Entry 8YPU (electron microscopy, 2.97 A resolution); this record covers chains C and D of the 4 polymer chains in the assembly.

Chain C (and D):
Molecule: SusC/RagA family TonB-linked outer membrane protein
Source organism: Bacteroides fragilis
Notes: chain D of this document is another copy of the same molecule, construct and numbering; everything in this record applies to it too
UniProt: A0A642HUG1 (A0A642HUG1_BACFG); residues 115-1101 here = UniProt positions 115-1101
Chain sequence (987 residues; each row starts with the number of its first residue):
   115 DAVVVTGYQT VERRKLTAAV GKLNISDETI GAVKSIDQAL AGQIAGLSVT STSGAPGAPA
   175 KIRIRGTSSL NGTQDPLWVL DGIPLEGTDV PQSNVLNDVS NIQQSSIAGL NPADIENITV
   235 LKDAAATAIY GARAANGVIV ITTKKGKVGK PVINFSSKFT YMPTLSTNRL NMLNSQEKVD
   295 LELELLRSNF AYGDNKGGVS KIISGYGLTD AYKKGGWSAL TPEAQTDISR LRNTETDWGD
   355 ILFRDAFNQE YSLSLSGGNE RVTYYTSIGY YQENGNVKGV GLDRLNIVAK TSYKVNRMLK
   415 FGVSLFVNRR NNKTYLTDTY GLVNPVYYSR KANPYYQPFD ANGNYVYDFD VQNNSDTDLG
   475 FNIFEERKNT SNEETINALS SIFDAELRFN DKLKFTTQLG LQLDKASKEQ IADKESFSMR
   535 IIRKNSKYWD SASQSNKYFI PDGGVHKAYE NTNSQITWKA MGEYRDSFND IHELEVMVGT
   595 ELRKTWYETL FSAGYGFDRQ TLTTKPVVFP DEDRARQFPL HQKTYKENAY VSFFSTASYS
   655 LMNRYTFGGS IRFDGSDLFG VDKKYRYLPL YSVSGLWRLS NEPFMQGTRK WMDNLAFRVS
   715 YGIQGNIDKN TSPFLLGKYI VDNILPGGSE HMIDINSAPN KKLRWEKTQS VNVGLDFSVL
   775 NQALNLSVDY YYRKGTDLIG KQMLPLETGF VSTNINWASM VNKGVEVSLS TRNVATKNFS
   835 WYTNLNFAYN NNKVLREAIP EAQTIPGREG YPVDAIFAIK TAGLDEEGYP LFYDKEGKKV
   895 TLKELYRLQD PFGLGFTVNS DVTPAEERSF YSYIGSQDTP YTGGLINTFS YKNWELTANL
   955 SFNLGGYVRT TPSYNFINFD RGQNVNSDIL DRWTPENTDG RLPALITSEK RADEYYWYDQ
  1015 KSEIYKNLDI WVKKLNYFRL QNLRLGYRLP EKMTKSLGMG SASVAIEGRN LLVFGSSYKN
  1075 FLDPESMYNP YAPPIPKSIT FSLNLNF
Construct notes: variant Leu778 (Ile in A0A642HUG1)

How chain C and chain D interact:
Residue-residue contacts (75; chain C residue first):
  Lys264(C) - Arg375(D)
  Pro265(C) - Arg375(D)
  Ile267(C) - Val409(D)  hydrophobic
  Leu367(C) - Phe415(D)  hydrophobic
  Leu369(C) - Tyr407(D)  hydrogen bond (backbone-side chain)
  Leu369(C) - Phe415(D)  hydrophobic
  Asn373(C) - Asn373(D)  hydrogen bond
  Asn373(C) - Tyr378(D)  hydrogen bond
  Arg375(C) - Lys264(D)
  Arg375(C) - Pro265(D)
  Val376(C) - Tyr378(D)  hydrophobic
  Tyr378(C) - Asn373(D)  hydrogen bond
  Tyr378(C) - Val376(D)  hydrophobic
  Tyr378(C) - Tyr378(D)  hydrophobic
  Tyr378(C) - Tyr407(D)  hydrophobic
  Tyr379(C) - Tyr407(D)
  Thr380(C) - Thr405(D)
  Thr380(C) - Tyr407(D)  hydrogen bond
  Thr380(C) - Val417(D)
  Ile382(C) - Phe415(D)  hydrophobic
  Ile382(C) - Val417(D)  hydrophobic
  Leu399(C) - Leu515(D)  hydrophobic
  Ile401(C) - Leu419(D)  hydrophobic
  Ile401(C) - Phe497(D)  hydrophobic
  Thr405(C) - Thr380(D)
  Tyr407(C) - Leu369(D)  hydrogen bond (side chain-backbone)
  Tyr407(C) - Tyr378(D)  hydrophobic
  Tyr407(C) - Tyr379(D)
  Tyr407(C) - Thr380(D)  hydrogen bond
  Val409(C) - Ile267(D)  hydrophobic
  Phe415(C) - Leu367(D)  hydrophobic
  Phe415(C) - Leu369(D)  hydrophobic
  Phe415(C) - Ile382(D)  hydrophobic
  Val417(C) - Thr380(D)
  Val417(C) - Ile382(D)  hydrophobic
  Leu419(C) - Ile401(D)  hydrophobic
  Val421(C) - Leu493(D)  hydrophobic
  Asn491(C) - Leu517(D)
  Leu493(C) - Val421(D)  hydrophobic
  Phe497(C) - Ile401(D)  hydrophobic
  Leu515(C) - Leu399(D)  hydrophobic
  Leu517(C) - Asn491(D)
  Lys519(C) - Lys519(D)
  Glu523(C) - Lys637(D)  salt bridge
  Ile525(C) - Lys637(D)
  His560(C) - His635(D)  hydrogen bond
  His560(C) - Lys637(D)
  Ala562(C) - Leu604(D)  hydrophobic
  Glu564(C) - Glu564(D)
  Leu604(C) - Ala562(D)  hydrophobic
  Ser606(C) - Ser606(D)  hydrogen bond
  Ser606(C) - His635(D)  hydrogen bond
  Ala607(C) - His635(D)
  Gly608(C) - His635(D)
  Leu616(C) - Lys637(D)
  Leu616(C) - Tyr639(D)
  Thr618(C) - His635(D)
  Lys619(C) - Glu626(D)
  Pro620(C) - Glu626(D)
  Pro620(C) - Ala629(D)  hydrophobic
  Val621(C) - Val621(D)
  Val622(C) - Val622(D)  hydrophobic
  Glu626(C) - Lys619(D)
  Glu626(C) - Pro620(D)
  Ala629(C) - Pro620(D)  hydrophobic
  His635(C) - His560(D)  hydrogen bond
  His635(C) - Ser606(D)  hydrogen bond
  His635(C) - Ala607(D)
  His635(C) - Gly608(D)
  His635(C) - Thr618(D)
  Lys637(C) - Glu523(D)  salt bridge
  Lys637(C) - Ile525(D)
  Lys637(C) - His560(D)
  Lys637(C) - Leu616(D)
  Tyr639(C) - Leu616(D)
Also at the interface, not in a pair above, chain C (58 interface residues in all): Ser370, Gly372, Ala403, Arg423, Ser495, Ser521, Phe611, Phe623, Leu634, Thr638, Phe1101
Also at the interface, not in a pair above, chain D (58 interface residues in all): Ser370, Gly372, Ala403, Arg423, Ser495, Ser521, Phe611, Phe623, Leu634, Thr638, Phe1101

In short:
Chain C and chain D each contribute 58 residues to their interface, with 12 hydrogen bonds and 2 salt bridges.
Polar pairs include Glu523(C)-Lys637(D), Leu369(C)-Tyr407(D) and Asn373(C)-Asn373(D).
Both chains are SusC/RagA family TonB-linked outer membrane protein (Bacteroides fragilis). Entry 8YPU
(Cryo-EM structure of ButCD complex) was determined by electron microscopy.
